7QY8 - chains A and B; structure by X-ray diffraction, 2.06 A resolution.

== Chain A (and B) ==
Protein: BNR/Asp-box repeat protein
Source organism: Tannerella forsythia
Notes: engineered mutation(s): D237A; chain B of this document is another copy of the same molecule, construct and numbering; everything in this record applies to it too
UniProt: G8UIQ1 (G8UIQ1_TANFA); residues 34-552 here correspond to UniProt positions 21-539 (UniProt number = residue number - 13)
Amino-acid sequence (519 residues; numbered 34 to 552; the number before each row is that of its first residue):
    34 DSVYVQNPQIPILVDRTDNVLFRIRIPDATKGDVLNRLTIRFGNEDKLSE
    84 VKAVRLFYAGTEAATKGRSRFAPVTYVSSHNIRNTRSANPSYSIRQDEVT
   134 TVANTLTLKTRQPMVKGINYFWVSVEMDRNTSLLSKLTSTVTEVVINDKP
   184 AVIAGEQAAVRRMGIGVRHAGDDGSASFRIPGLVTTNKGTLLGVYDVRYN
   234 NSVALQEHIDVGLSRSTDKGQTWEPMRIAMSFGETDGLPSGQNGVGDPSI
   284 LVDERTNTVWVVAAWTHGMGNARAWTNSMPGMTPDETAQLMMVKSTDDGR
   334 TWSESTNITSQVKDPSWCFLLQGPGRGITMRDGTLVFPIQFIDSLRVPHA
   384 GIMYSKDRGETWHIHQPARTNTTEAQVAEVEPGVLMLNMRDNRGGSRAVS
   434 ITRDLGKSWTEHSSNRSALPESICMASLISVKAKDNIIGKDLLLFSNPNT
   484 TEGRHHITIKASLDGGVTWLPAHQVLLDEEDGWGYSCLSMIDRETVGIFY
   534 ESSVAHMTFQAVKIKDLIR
Construct notes: conflict A237 (Asp224 in G8UIQ1)
Ligand contacts: 3-sialyllactose (I2K): R212, I213, R231, A237, D280, R306, W308, L354, T406, E407, R423, N425, R487, Y518
What the authors report for this chain:
  - binding site for 3-sialyllactose: R212, R231, D280, R423, R487
  - catalytic residues: E407, Y518 (proposed by the authors, not directly observed)
  - mutagenesis - A307Y, N425W: abolished catalytic activity
  - mutagenesis - S235Y, V236Q, V236Y, R306A, I456Y: decreased catalytic activity
  - specificity-determining residues: S235, V236, R306

== Interface between chain A and chain B ==
Residue-residue contacts (91):
  K64(A) - D318(B)  salt bridge
  Y91(A) - G270(B)
  Y91(A) - L271(B)
  Y91(A) - P272(B)
  A92(A) - P272(B)
  A92(A) - Q275(B)  hydrogen bond (backbone-side chain)
  G93(A) - P272(B)
  G93(A) - Q275(B)
  T94(A) - Q275(B)  hydrogen bond (backbone-side chain)
  T94(A) - G301(B)
  T94(A) - M302(B)
  T94(A) - G303(B)
  E95(A) - M302(B)
  E95(A) - G303(B)
  A96(A) - M302(B)
  A96(A) - G303(B)
  A96(A) - A305(B)  hydrophobic
  A96(A) - N310(B)
  A97(A) - N310(B)
  A97(A) - M312(B)  hydrophobic
  T98(A) - N310(B)
  K99(A) - N304(B)  hydrogen bond (side chain-backbone)
  K99(A) - A305(B)
  P106(A) - Q275(B)
  P106(A) - G303(B)
  P106(A) - N304(B)
  V107(A) - N304(B)
  I115(A) - I115(B)  hydrophobic
  I115(A) - R116(B)
  R116(A) - R116(B)
  R116(A) - G207(B)
  N122(A) - N233(B)  hydrogen bond
  S124(A) - N233(B)  hydrogen bond
  S124(A) - H241(B)
  S124(A) - P272(B)
  S124(A) - S273(B)
  S124(A) - G274(B)  hydrogen bond (backbone-backbone)
  Y125(A) - N233(B)  hydrogen bond
  Y125(A) - E240(B)  hydrogen bond
  Y125(A) - P272(B)
  I127(A) - E267(B)
  I127(A) - G270(B)
  I127(A) - L271(B)
  I127(A) - P272(B)  hydrophobic
  Q145(A) - D269(B)  hydrogen bond (side chain-backbone)
  Q145(A) - G270(B)
  V148(A) - D318(B)
  N233(A) - N122(B)  hydrogen bond
  N233(A) - S124(B)  hydrogen bond
  N233(A) - Y125(B)  hydrogen bond
  E240(A) - Y125(B)  hydrogen bond
  H241(A) - S124(B)
  E267(A) - I127(B)
  D269(A) - Q145(B)  hydrogen bond (backbone-side chain)
  G270(A) - Y91(B)
  G270(A) - I127(B)
  G270(A) - Q145(B)
  L271(A) - Y91(B)
  L271(A) - I127(B)
  P272(A) - Y91(B)
  P272(A) - A92(B)
  P272(A) - G93(B)
  P272(A) - S124(B)
  P272(A) - Y125(B)
  P272(A) - I127(B)
  S273(A) - S124(B)  hydrogen bond (backbone-backbone)
  G274(A) - S124(B)  hydrogen bond (backbone-backbone)
  Q275(A) - A92(B)  hydrogen bond (side chain-backbone)
  Q275(A) - G93(B)
  Q275(A) - T94(B)  hydrogen bond (side chain-backbone)
  Q275(A) - P106(B)
  G301(A) - T94(B)
  M302(A) - T94(B)
  M302(A) - E95(B)
  M302(A) - A96(B)
  G303(A) - T94(B)
  G303(A) - E95(B)
  G303(A) - A96(B)
  G303(A) - P106(B)
  N304(A) - P106(B)
  N304(A) - V107(B)
  N304(A) - Y125(B)
  A305(A) - A96(B)  hydrophobic
  T309(A) - T98(B)
  N310(A) - A96(B)
  N310(A) - A97(B)
  N310(A) - T98(B)  hydrogen bond
  M312(A) - A97(B)  hydrophobic
  M312(A) - T98(B)
  D318(A) - K64(B)  salt bridge
  D318(A) - V148(B)
Interface residues without a listed pair, chain A (43 interface residues in all): P123, S126, N234
Interface residues without a listed pair, chain B (43 interface residues in all): K99, P123, S126, N234

== In short ==
The chain A/chain B interface involves 43 residues from each chain; the contacts include 19 hydrogen bonds and
2 salt bridges. Polar contacts include K64(A)-D318(B), A92(A)-Q275(B) and T94(A)-Q275(B). From the paper:
catalytic residues E407(A) and Y518(A); S235Y, V236Q and V236Y of chain A, among others, reduce catalytic
activity; 7 substitutions were tested in all.
Both chains are BNR/Asp-box repeat protein (Tannerella forsythia). Entry 7QY8 (The structure of T. forsythia
NanH) was determined by X-ray diffraction, deposited together with 7QY9, 7QYJ, 7QYP and 7QZ3.
